Entry 1QZ2 (X-ray diffraction, 3.00 A resolution); this record covers chains A and B of the 5 polymer chains in the assembly.

[Chain A (and B)]
Name: FK506-binding protein 4
From: Homo sapiens
Notes: EC 5.2.1.8; fragment: FKBP52 C-terminal Domain; chain B of this document is another copy of the same molecule, construct and numbering; everything in this record applies to it too
UniProtKB: Q02790 (FKBP4_HUMAN); residues 145-459 here correspond to UniProt positions 144-458 (UniProt number = residue number - 1)
Amino-acid sequence (336 residues; row label = number of the first residue in the row; note: 140 numbers in that range are skipped by the numbering (no residue carries them; nothing is unmodelled there); numbers below 1 keep their minus sign (Met-16 is residue -16)):
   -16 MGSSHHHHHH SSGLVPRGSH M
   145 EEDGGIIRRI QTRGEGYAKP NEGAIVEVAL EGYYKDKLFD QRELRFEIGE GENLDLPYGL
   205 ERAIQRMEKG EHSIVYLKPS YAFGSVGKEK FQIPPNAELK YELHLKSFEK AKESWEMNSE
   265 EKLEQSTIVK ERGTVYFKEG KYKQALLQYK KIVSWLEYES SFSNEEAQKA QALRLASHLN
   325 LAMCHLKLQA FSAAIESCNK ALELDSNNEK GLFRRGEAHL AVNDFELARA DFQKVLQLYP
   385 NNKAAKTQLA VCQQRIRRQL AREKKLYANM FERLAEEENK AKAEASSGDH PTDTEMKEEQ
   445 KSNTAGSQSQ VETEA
Not modelled in the structure: -16 to 0, 426-459
Sequence notes: cloning artifact (-16 to 4)
What the authors report for this chain:
  - binding site for 5-mer peptide from Heat shock protein HSP 90: Lys282, Asn324, Met327, Lys354, Arg358
  - specificity-determining residues: Gln333, Phe335, Ala365 (proposed by the authors, not directly observed)

[How chain A and chain B interact]
Contacting residue pairs - 20 pairs, chain A then chain B:
  Leu404(A) - Leu418(B)  hydrophobic
  Leu404(A) - Glu421(B)
  Leu404(A) - Glu422(B)
  Ala405(A) - Glu422(B)
  Glu407(A) - Leu418(B)
  Lys408(A) - Phe415(B)
  Lys408(A) - Leu418(B)
  Lys408(A) - Glu422(B)  salt bridge
  Tyr411(A) - Tyr411(B)  hydrophobic
  Tyr411(A) - Met414(B)  hydrophobic
  Tyr411(A) - Leu418(B)  hydrophobic
  Ala412(A) - Phe415(B)  hydrophobic
  Met414(A) - Tyr411(B)  hydrophobic
  Phe415(A) - Lys408(B)
  Leu418(A) - Leu404(B)  hydrophobic
  Leu418(A) - Glu407(B)
  Leu418(A) - Lys408(B)
  Leu418(A) - Tyr411(B)  hydrophobic
  Glu422(A) - Ala405(B)
  Glu422(A) - Lys408(B)  salt bridge
Also at the interface, not in a pair above, chain A (12 interface residues in all): Ala419, Glu421
Also at the interface, not in a pair above, chain B (12 interface residues in all): Ala412, Ala419

[Summary]
The chain A/chain B interface involves 12 residues from each chain; the contacts include 2 salt bridges. Its
one salt-bridged contact is Lys408(A)-Glu422(B). The paper reports a binding site for 5-mer peptide from Heat
shock protein HSP 90 at Lys282(A), Asn324(A) and Met327(A) among others; specificity determinants Gln333(A),
Phe335(A) and Ala365(A).
Both chains are FK506-binding protein 4 (Homo sapiens). Entry 1QZ2 (Crystal Structure of FKBP52 C-terminal
Domain complex with the C-terminal peptide MEEVD of Hsp90) was determined by X-ray diffraction together with
1P5Q and 1Q1C from the same study.
